6TOG - chains A and B; structure by X-ray diffraction, 1.69 A resolution.

== Chain A ==
Molecule: B-cell lymphoma 6 protein
Source organism: Homo sapiens
UniProt: P41182 (BCL6_HUMAN); numbering as in UniProt (aligned over 5-129)
Chain sequence (128 residues; row label = number of the first residue in the row):
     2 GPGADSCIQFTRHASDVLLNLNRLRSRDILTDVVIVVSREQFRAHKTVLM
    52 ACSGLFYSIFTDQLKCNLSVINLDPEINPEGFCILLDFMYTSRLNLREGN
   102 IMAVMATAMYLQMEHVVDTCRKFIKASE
Disordered / not traced: 2-5
Construct notes: expression tag (2-4)
Small-molecule neighbours: NQH (2-chloranyl-4-(cyclopropylmethylamino)pyridine-3-carbonitrile): N21, R24, L25, R28, M51, A52, C53, S54, G55, Y58, Q113
Reported in the primary citation:
  - binding site for NQH: N21, M51, C53 to G55, Y58

== Chain B ==
Molecule: Ala-trp-val-ile-pro-ala
Chain sequence (6 residues; numbered 0 to 5; the number before each row is that of its first residue; numbering starts at 0):
     0 AWVIPA

== Interface between chain A and chain B ==
Residue-residue contacts (11; chain A residue first):
  C8(A) with P4(B)
  I9(A) with W1(B), hydrophobic; V2(B)
  Q10(A) with A0(B); W1(B); V2(B), hydrogen bond (backbone-backbone); P4(B)
  F11(A) with A0(B); W1(B)
  T12(A) with A0(B), hydrogen bond (backbone-backbone); V2(B)
Interface residues without a listed pair, chain B (5 interface residues in all): I3

== Summary ==
The chain A/chain B interface involves 5 residues from each chain, with 2 hydrogen bonds. Backbone hydrogen
bonds pair Q10(A)-V2(B) and T12(A)-A0(B). Chain A binds compound NQH. The paper reports a binding site for NQH
at N21(A), M51(A) and C53(A) among others.
Chain A is B-cell lymphoma 6 protein (Homo sapiens) and chain B is Ala-trp-val-ile-pro-ala; the structure,
Crystal structure of human BCL6 BTB domain in complex with compound 5, was determined by X-ray diffraction,
deposited together with 6TOF, 6TOH, 6TOI, 6TOK, 6TON and 6TOO.
